3HAJ - chains A and B; structure by X-ray diffraction, 2.78 A resolution.

Chain A (and B):
Protein: human PACSIN2 F-BAR
Source organism: Homo sapiens
Notes: chain B of this document is another copy of the same molecule, construct and numbering; everything in this record applies to it too
UniProtKB: Q9UNF0 (PACN2_HUMAN); residues 2-487 here correspond to UniProt positions 1-486 (UniProt number = residue number - 1)
Chain sequence (486 residues; each row starts with the number of its first residue):
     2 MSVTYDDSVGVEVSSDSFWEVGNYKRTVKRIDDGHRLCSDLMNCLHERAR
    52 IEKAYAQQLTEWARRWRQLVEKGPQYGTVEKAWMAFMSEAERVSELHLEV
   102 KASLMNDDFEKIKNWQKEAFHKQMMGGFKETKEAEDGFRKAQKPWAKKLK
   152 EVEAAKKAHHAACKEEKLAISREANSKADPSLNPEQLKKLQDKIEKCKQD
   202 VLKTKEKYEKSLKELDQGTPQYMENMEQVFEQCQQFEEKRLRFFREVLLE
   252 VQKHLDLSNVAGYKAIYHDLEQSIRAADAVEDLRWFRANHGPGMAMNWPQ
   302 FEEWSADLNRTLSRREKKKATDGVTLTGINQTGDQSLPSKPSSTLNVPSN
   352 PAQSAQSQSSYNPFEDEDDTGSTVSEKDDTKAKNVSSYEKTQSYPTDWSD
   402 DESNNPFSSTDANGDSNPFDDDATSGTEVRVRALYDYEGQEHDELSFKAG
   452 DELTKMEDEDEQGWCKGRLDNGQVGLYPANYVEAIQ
Disordered / not traced: 2-16, 303-487 (chain B: 2-16, 301-487)

Interface between chain A and chain B:
Contacting residue pairs (154):
  Ser-18(A) / Met-295(B)
  Ser-18(A) / Ala-296(B)  hydrogen bond (side chain-backbone)
  Ser-18(A) / Met-297(B)
  Phe-19(A) / His-291(B)
  Phe-19(A) / Gly-292(B)
  Phe-19(A) / Pro-293(B)
  Phe-19(A) / Met-295(B)  hydrogen bond (backbone-side chain)
  Trp-20(A) / Pro-293(B)  hydrogen bond (side chain-backbone)
  Trp-20(A) / Met-295(B)  hydrogen bond (side chain-backbone)
  Trp-20(A) / Met-297(B)
  Trp-20(A) / Trp-299(B)  hydrophobic
  Glu-21(A) / Met-297(B)
  Arg-27(A) / His-291(B)
  Thr-28(A) / Phe-287(B)
  Thr-28(A) / His-291(B)
  Arg-31(A) / Phe-287(B)
  Asp-34(A) / Pro-75(B)
  Arg-37(A) / Gly-74(B)
  Arg-37(A) / Pro-75(B)
  Leu-38(A) / Pro-75(B)
  Leu-38(A) / Gln-76(B)
  Asp-41(A) / Trp-67(B)
  Leu-42(A) / Trp-84(B)  hydrophobic
  Asn-44(A) / Trp-67(B)
  Cys-45(A) / Trp-63(B)  hydrogen bond (backbone-side chain)
  Cys-45(A) / Trp-67(B)
  Cys-45(A) / Trp-84(B)
  Glu-48(A) / Trp-63(B)
  Glu-48(A) / Arg-66(B)  salt bridge
  Glu-48(A) / Trp-67(B)  hydrogen bond
  Arg-49(A) / Leu-60(B)
  Arg-49(A) / Trp-63(B)
  Arg-49(A) / Glu-90(B)  salt bridge
  Ile-52(A) / Tyr-56(B)  hydrophobic
  Ile-52(A) / Gln-59(B)
  Ile-52(A) / Trp-63(B)  hydrophobic
  Glu-53(A) / Tyr-56(B)  hydrogen bond
  Ala-55(A) / Gln-59(B)
  Tyr-56(A) / Arg-49(B)
  Tyr-56(A) / Glu-53(B)  hydrogen bond
  Tyr-56(A) / Tyr-56(B)  hydrophobic
  Tyr-56(A) / His-98(B)
  Gln-59(A) / Ile-52(B)
  Gln-59(A) / Ala-55(B)
  Leu-60(A) / Arg-49(B)
  Leu-60(A) / Ile-52(B)  hydrophobic
  Trp-63(A) / Cys-45(B)  hydrogen bond (side chain-backbone)
  Trp-63(A) / Glu-48(B)
  Trp-63(A) / Arg-49(B)
  Trp-63(A) / Ile-52(B)  hydrophobic
  Arg-66(A) / Glu-48(B)  salt bridge
  Trp-67(A) / Asp-41(B)
  Trp-67(A) / Asn-44(B)
  Trp-67(A) / Cys-45(B)
  Trp-67(A) / Glu-48(B)  hydrogen bond
  Pro-75(A) / Asp-34(B)
  Pro-75(A) / Arg-37(B)
  Pro-75(A) / Leu-38(B)
  Gln-76(A) / Leu-38(B)
  Gln-76(A) / Arg-241(B)  hydrogen bond
  Gln-76(A) / Leu-242(B)
  Val-80(A) / Leu-242(B)  hydrophobic
  Trp-84(A) / Leu-42(B)
  Trp-84(A) / Cys-45(B)
  Phe-87(A) / Leu-249(B)  hydrophobic
  Phe-87(A) / Val-252(B)  hydrophobic
  Phe-87(A) / Leu-256(B)  hydrophobic
  Met-88(A) / Cys-45(B)  hydrophobic
  Glu-90(A) / Arg-49(B)  salt bridge
  Glu-90(A) / Leu-256(B)
  His-98(A) / Tyr-56(B)
  Trp-146(A) / Trp-299(B)  hydrophobic
  Leu-150(A) / Pro-300(B)  hydrophobic
  Leu-213(A) / Pro-300(B)
  Glu-228(A) / Arg-288(B)  salt bridge
  Glu-228(A) / Pro-293(B)
  Phe-231(A) / Arg-288(B)
  Phe-231(A) / Pro-293(B)
  Gln-235(A) / Leu-284(B)
  Glu-238(A) / Leu-284(B)
  Glu-239(A) / Val-281(B)
  Glu-239(A) / Leu-284(B)
  Arg-241(A) / Gln-76(B)  hydrogen bond
  Leu-242(A) / Gln-76(B)
  Leu-242(A) / Val-80(B)  hydrophobic
  Leu-242(A) / Ala-280(B)  hydrophobic
  Arg-243(A) / Ala-280(B)
  Arg-243(A) / Val-281(B)
  Arg-246(A) / Ile-275(B)
  Arg-246(A) / Arg-276(B)  hydrogen bond (side chain-backbone)
  Arg-246(A) / Ala-278(B)  hydrogen bond (side chain-backbone)
  Leu-249(A) / Phe-87(B)  hydrophobic
  Leu-249(A) / Ile-275(B)
  Leu-250(A) / Ile-275(B)  hydrophobic
  Val-252(A) / Phe-87(B)  hydrophobic
  Gln-253(A) / Tyr-268(B)
  Gln-253(A) / Leu-271(B)
  Gln-253(A) / Glu-272(B)
  Leu-256(A) / Phe-87(B)  hydrophobic
  Leu-256(A) / Glu-90(B)
  Leu-256(A) / Tyr-268(B)  hydrogen bond (backbone-side chain)
  Asp-257(A) / Tyr-268(B)
  Leu-258(A) / Tyr-264(B)
  Ser-259(A) / Ser-259(B)
  Ser-259(A) / Tyr-264(B)
  Ser-259(A) / Lys-265(B)
  Ser-259(A) / Tyr-268(B)
  Tyr-264(A) / Leu-258(B)
  Tyr-264(A) / Ser-259(B)
  Lys-265(A) / Ser-259(B)
  Tyr-268(A) / Gln-253(B)
  Tyr-268(A) / Leu-256(B)  hydrogen bond (side chain-backbone)
  Tyr-268(A) / Asp-257(B)
  Tyr-268(A) / Ser-259(B)
  Leu-271(A) / Gln-253(B)
  Glu-272(A) / Gln-253(B)
  Ile-275(A) / Arg-246(B)
  Ile-275(A) / Leu-249(B)
  Ile-275(A) / Leu-250(B)  hydrophobic
  Ile-275(A) / Gln-253(B)
  Arg-276(A) / Arg-246(B)  hydrogen bond (backbone-side chain)
  Ala-278(A) / Arg-246(B)  hydrogen bond (backbone-side chain)
  Ala-280(A) / Leu-242(B)  hydrophobic
  Ala-280(A) / Arg-243(B)
  Asp-283(A) / Leu-242(B)
  Leu-284(A) / Gln-235(B)
  Leu-284(A) / Glu-238(B)
  Leu-284(A) / Glu-239(B)
  Leu-284(A) / Leu-242(B)  hydrophobic
  Phe-287(A) / Thr-28(B)
  Phe-287(A) / Arg-31(B)
  Arg-288(A) / Glu-228(B)  salt bridge
  Arg-288(A) / Phe-231(B)
  Arg-288(A) / Gln-235(B)
  His-291(A) / Phe-19(B)
  His-291(A) / Arg-27(B)
  Gly-292(A) / Phe-19(B)
  Gly-292(A) / Phe-231(B)
  Pro-293(A) / Phe-19(B)
  Pro-293(A) / Trp-20(B)  hydrogen bond (backbone-side chain)
  Pro-293(A) / Glu-228(B)
  Pro-293(A) / Phe-231(B)
  Met-295(A) / Ser-18(B)
  Met-295(A) / Phe-19(B)  hydrogen bond (side chain-backbone)
  Met-295(A) / Trp-20(B)  hydrogen bond (backbone-side chain)
  Ala-296(A) / Ser-18(B)  hydrogen bond (backbone-side chain)
  Met-297(A) / Trp-20(B)  hydrophobic
  Met-297(A) / Glu-21(B)
  Trp-299(A) / Trp-146(B)  hydrophobic
  Trp-299(A) / Met-224(B)  hydrophobic
  Gln-301(A) / Lys-157(B)
  Gln-301(A) / Leu-213(B)
  Phe-302(A) / Glu-210(B)
  Phe-302(A) / Leu-213(B)
Also at the interface, not in a pair above, chain A (88 interface residues in all): Asp-17, Leu-46, Gly-74, Ala-83, Ala-91, Thr-220, Tyr-223, Met-224, Phe-245, Asn-260, Ala-277, Val-281, Pro-300
Also at the interface, not in a pair above, chain B (84 interface residues in all): Asp-17, Leu-46, Ala-83, Met-88, Leu-216, Tyr-223, Phe-245, Asp-283

Summary:
88 residues of chain A face 84 of chain B across their interface, with 22 hydrogen bonds and 6 salt bridges.
Polar contacts include Glu-48(A)/Arg-66(B), Arg-49(A)/Glu-90(B) and Glu-228(A)/Arg-288(B).
Both chains are human PACSIN2 F-BAR (Homo sapiens). Entry 3HAJ (Crystal structure of human PACSIN2 F-BAR
domain (p212121 lattice)) was determined by X-ray diffraction together with 3HAH and 3HAI from the same study.
